Entry 2XM1 (X-ray diffraction, 2.00 A resolution); this record covers chain A.

Chain A:
Protein: O-glcnacase BT_4395
Source organism: Bacteroides thetaiotaomicron VPI-5482
Notes: EC 3.2.1.52
UniProt: Q89ZI2 (OGA_BACTN); residues 1-716 here correspond to UniProt positions 22-737 (UniProt number = residue number + 21)
Sequence (716 residues; numbered 1 to 716; the number before each row is that of its first residue):
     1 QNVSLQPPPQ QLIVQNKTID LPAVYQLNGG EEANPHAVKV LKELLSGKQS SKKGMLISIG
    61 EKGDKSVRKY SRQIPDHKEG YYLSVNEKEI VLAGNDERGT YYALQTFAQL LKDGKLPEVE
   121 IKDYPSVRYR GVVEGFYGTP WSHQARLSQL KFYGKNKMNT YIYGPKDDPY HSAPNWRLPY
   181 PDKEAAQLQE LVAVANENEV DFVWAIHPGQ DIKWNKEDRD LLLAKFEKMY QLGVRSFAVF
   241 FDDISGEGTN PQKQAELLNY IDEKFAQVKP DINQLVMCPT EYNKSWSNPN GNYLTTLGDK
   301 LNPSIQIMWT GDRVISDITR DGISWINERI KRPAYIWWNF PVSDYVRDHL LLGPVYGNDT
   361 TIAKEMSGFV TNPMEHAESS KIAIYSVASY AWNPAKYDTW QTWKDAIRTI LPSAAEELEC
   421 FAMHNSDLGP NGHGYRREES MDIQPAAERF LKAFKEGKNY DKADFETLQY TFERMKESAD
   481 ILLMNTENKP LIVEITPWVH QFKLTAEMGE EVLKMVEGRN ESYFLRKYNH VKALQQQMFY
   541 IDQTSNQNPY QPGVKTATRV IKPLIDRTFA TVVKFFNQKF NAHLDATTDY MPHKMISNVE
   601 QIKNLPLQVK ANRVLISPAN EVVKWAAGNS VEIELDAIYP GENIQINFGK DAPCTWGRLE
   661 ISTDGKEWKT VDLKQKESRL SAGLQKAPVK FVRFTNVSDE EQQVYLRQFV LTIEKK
Disordered / not traced: 1-3, 518, 596-604, 619-631, 649-679, 695-707, 716
Swiss-Prot annotation at these positions:
  - active site: Asp-243 (Proton donor)
  - binding site (a protein): Gly-135, Lys-166, Asp-242, Tyr-282, Trp-337 to Asn-339, Asp-344, Asn-372
Small-molecule neighbours: N-acetyl gluconolactam (LTM): Gly-135, Phe-136, Tyr-137, Lys-166, Asp-242, Asp-243, Cys-278, Tyr-282, Thr-310, Val-314, Ile-315, Trp-337, Asn-339, Val-342, Asp-344, Tyr-345, Asn-372

Overview:
Chain A binds N-acetyl gluconolactam. From UniProt: active-site residue Asp-243 and 9 protein-binding
residues.
Chain A is O-glcnacase BT_4395 (Bacteroides thetaiotaomicron VPI-5482); the structure, BtGH84 in complex with
N-acetyl gluconolactam, was determined by X-ray diffraction together with 2XM2 from the same study.
